PDB entry 7P5Z | electron microscopy, 3.30 A resolution | chains 4 and X of the 16 polymer chains in the assembly

Chain 4:
Name: DNA replication licensing factor MCM4
Source organism: Saccharomyces cerevisiae (strain ATCC 204508 / S288c)
Notes: EC 3.6.4.12
UniProt: P30665 (MCM4_YEAST); residues 1-933 here = UniProt positions 1-933
Amino-acid sequence (933 residues; numbered 1 to 933; the number before each row is that of its first residue):
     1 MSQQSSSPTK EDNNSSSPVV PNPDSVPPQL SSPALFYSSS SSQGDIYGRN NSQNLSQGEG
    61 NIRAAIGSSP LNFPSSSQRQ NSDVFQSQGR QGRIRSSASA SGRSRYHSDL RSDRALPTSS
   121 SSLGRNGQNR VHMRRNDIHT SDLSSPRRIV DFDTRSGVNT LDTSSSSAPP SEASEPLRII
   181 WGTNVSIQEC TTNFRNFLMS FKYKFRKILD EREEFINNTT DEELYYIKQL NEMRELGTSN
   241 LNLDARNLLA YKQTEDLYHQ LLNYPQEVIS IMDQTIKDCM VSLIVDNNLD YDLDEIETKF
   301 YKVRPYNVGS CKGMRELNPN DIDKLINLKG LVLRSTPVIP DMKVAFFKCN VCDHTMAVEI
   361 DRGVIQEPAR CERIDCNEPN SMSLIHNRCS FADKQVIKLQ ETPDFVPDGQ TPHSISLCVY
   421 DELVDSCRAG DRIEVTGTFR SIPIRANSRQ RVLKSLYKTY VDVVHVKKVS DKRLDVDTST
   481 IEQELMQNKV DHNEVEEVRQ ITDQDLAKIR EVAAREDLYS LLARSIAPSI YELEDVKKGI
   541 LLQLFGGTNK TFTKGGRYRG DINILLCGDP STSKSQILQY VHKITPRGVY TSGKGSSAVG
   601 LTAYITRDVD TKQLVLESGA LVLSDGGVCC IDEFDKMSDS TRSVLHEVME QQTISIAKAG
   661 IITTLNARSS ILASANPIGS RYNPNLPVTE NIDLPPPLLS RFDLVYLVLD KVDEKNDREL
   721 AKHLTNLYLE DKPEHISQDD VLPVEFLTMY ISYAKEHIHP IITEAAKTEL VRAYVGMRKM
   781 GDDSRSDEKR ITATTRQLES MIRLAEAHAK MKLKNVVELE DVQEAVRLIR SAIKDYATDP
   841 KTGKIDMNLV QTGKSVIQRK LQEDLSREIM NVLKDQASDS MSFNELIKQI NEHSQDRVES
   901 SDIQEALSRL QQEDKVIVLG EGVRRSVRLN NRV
Disordered / not traced: 1-154, 205-219, 736-739, 783-785, 853-933
Ion coordination: Zn2+: Cys-349, Cys-352, Cys-371, Cys-376; Mg2+: Ser-575 (together with ADP) (shared with 1 residue of chain 7)
Small-molecule neighbours: ADP (adenosine-5'-diphosphate): Ser-529, Ile-530, Tyr-531, Leu-533, Asp-569, Pro-570, Ser-571, Thr-572, Ser-573, Lys-574, Ser-575, Gln-576, Leu-720, His-723, Leu-724
Reported in the primary citation:
  - post-translational modification sites: Ser-171 (citing earlier work)
  - post-translational modification sites: Ser-52, Ser-56, Ser-76, Ser-77, Ser-87
  - conformationally variable residues (order/disorder transition): Arg-155 to Leu-177

Chain X:
Molecule: 53-nt DNA strand
Sequence (53 nucleotides; numbered 1 to 53; the number before each row is that of its first residue):
     1 GCATGCATGC GCATGCATGC ATGCATGCTG CATGCATGCA TGCGCATGCA TGC

How chain 4 and chain X interact:
Residue-residue contacts (4; chain 4 residue first):
  Lys-612(4) with DT37(X), phosphate contact; DG38(X), salt bridge to the phosphate
  Ser-638(4) with DT47(X), hydrogen bond to the phosphate
  Ser-640(4) with DT47(X), hydrogen bond to the phosphate
Other interface residues (no listed pair), chain 4 (7 interface residues in all): Ser-448, Arg-449, Lys-594, Thr-641
Other interface residues (no listed pair), chain X (7 interface residues in all): DG34, DA36, DA46, DG48

In short:
Chain 4 and chain X each contribute 7 residues to their interface, with 2 hydrogen bonds and 1 salt bridge.
Among the polar pairs are Ser-638(4)/DT47(X), Ser-640(4)/DT47(X) and Lys-612(4)/DG38(X). Ligands of chain 4:
ADP. Cys-349(4), Cys-352(4), Cys-371(4) and Cys-376(4) coordinate Zn2+. The paper reports modification sites
Ser-171(4), Ser-52(4) and Ser-56(4) among others; conformational variability at Arg-155(4).
Chain 4 is DNA replication licensing factor MCM4 (Saccharomyces cerevisiae (strain ATCC 204508 / S288c)) and
chain X is a 53-nt DNA strand; the structure, Structure of a DNA-loaded MCM double hexamer engaged with the
Dbf4-dependent kinase, was determined by electron microscopy together with 7P30 from the same study.
